PDB entry 8D6Y | electron microscopy, 10.00 A resolution (very low resolution: no residue pairs are listed; an interface is given only as per-side residue counts) | chains m and n of the 41 polymer chains in the assembly

[Chain m (and n)]
Name: Proteasome subunit alpha
Source organism: Mycobacterium tuberculosis
Notes: EC 3.4.25.1; chain n of this document is another copy of the same molecule, construct and numbering; everything in this record applies to it too
UniProtKB: A5U4D5 (PSA_MYCTA); residues 1-248 here = UniProt positions 1-248
Sequence (248 residues; row label = number of the first residue in the row):
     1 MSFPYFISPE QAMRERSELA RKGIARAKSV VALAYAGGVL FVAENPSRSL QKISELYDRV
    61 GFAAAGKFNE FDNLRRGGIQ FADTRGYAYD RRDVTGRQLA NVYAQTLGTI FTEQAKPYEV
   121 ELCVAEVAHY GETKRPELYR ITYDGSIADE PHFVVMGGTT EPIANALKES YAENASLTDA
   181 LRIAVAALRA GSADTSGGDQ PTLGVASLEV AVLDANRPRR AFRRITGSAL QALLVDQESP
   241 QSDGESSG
Not modelled in the structure: 1-7, 191-202, 235-248
From the paper describing this entry:
  - mutagenesis - E119A: abolished catalytic activity on Pup-FabD
  - mutagenesis - D144A, S146A: decreased catalytic activity on Pup-FabD

[Interface between chain m and chain n]
At this resolution (10 A) residue pairs are not listed: 12 residues of chain m and 11 of chain n lie at the interface.

[Summary]
12 residues of chain m face 11 of chain n across their interface. From the paper: D144A and S146A of chain m
reduce catalytic activity on Pup-FabD; E119A of chain m abolishes catalytic activity on Pup-FabD.
Chain m and chain n are both Proteasome subunit alpha (Mycobacterium tuberculosis); the structure, Structure
of the Mycobacterium tuberculosis 20S proteasome bound to the ADP-bound Mpa ATPase, was determined by electron
microscopy together with 8D6V, 8D6W and 8D6X from the same study.
